PDB entry 4GZZ | X-ray diffraction, 4.29 A resolution (low resolution: residue-level contacts below are approximate; hydrogen-bond / salt-bridge calls are withheld) | chains C and T of the 8 polymer chains in the assembly

[Chain C]
Name: DNA-directed RNA polymerase subunit beta
From: Thermus thermophilus
Notes: EC 2.7.7.6
Reference sequence: Q8RQE9 (RPOB_THET8); numbering as in UniProt (aligned over 1-1119)
Sequence (1119 residues; numbered 1 to 1119; the number before each row is that of its first residue):
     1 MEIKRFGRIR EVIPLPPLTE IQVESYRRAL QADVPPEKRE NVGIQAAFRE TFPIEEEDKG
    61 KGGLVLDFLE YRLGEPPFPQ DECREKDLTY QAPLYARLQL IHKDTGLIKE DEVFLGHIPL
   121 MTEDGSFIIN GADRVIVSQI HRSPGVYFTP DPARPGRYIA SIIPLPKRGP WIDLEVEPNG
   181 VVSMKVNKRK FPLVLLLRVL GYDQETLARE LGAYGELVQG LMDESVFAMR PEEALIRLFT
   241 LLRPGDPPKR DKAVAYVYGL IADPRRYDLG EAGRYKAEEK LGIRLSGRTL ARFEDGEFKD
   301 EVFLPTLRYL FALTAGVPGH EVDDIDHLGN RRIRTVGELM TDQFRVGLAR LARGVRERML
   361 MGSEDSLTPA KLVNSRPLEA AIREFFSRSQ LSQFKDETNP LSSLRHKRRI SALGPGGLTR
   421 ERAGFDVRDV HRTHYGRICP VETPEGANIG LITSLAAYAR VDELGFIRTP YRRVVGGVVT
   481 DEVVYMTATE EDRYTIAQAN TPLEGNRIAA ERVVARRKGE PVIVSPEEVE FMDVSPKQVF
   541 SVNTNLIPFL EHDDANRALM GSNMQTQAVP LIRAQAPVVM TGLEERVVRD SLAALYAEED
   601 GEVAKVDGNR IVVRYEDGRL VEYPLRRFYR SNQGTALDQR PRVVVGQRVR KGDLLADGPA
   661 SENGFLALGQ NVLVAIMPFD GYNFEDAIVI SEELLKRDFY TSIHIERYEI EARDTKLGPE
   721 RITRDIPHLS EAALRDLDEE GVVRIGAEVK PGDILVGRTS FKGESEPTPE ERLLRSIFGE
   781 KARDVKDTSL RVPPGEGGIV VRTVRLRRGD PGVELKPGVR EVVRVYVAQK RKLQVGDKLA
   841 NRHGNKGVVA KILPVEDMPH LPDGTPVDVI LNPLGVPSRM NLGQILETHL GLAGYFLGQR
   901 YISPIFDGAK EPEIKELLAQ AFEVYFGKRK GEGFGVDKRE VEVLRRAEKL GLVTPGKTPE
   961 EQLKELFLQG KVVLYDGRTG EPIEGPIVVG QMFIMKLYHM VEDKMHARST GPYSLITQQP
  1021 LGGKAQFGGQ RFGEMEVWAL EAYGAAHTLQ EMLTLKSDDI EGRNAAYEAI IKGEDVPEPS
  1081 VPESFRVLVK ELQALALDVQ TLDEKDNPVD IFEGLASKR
Disordered / not traced: 57-62, 762-784, 1113-1119

[Chain T]
Molecule: template DNA
Sequence (22 nucleotides; numbered 1 to 22; the number before each row is that of its first residue):
     1 GGGAATCTCT TCCAGCACAC AT

[Chain C / chain T interface]
Residue-residue contacts (9; chain C residue first):
  Asn130(C) - DA21(T)
  Ser387(C) - DA21(T)
  Arg388(C) - DA21(T)
  Arg388(C) - DT22(T)
  Phe394(C) - DA19(T)
  Arg422(C) - DC12(T)
  His1006(C) - DA17(T)
  Arg1031(C) - DC16(T)
  Met1035(C) - DA14(T)
Also at the interface, not in a pair above, chain C (11 interface residues in all): Arg134, Gln1030, Glu1034
Also at the interface, not in a pair above, chain T (9 interface residues in all): DG15, DC20

[Overview]
11 residues of chain C and 9 residues of chain T are in contact.
Chain C is DNA-directed RNA polymerase subunit beta (Thermus thermophilus) and chain T is template DNA; the
structure, Crystal structures of bacterial RNA Polymerase paused elongation complexes, was determined by X-ray
diffraction (same publication as 4GZY).
